PDB entry 3F73 | X-ray diffraction, 3.00 A resolution | chains A and C of the 3 polymer chains in the assembly

[Chain A]
Protein: Argonaute
From: Thermus thermophilus
Reference sequence: Q746M7 (Q746M7_THET2); numbering as in UniProt (aligned over 1-685)
Chain sequence (685 residues; each row starts with the number of its first residue):
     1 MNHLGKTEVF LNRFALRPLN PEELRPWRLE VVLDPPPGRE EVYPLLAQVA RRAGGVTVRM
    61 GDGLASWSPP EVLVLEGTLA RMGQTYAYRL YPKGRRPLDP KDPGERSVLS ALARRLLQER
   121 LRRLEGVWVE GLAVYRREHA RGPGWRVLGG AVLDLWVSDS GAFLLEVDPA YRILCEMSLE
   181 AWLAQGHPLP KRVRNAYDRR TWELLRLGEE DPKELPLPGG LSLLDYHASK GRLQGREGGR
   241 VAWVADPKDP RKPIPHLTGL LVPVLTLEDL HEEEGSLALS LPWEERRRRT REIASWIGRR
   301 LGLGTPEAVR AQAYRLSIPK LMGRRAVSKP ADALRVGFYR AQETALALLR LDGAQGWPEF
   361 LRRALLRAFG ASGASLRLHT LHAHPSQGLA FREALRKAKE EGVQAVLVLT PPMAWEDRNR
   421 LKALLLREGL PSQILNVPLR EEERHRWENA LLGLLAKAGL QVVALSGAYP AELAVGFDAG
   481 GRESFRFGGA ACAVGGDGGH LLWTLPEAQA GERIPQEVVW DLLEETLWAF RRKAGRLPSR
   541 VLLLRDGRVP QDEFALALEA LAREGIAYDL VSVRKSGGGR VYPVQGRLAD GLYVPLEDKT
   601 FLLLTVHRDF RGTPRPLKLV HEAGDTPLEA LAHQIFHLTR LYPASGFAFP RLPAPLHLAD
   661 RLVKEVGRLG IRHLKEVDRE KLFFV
Unresolved in the structure: 1-4, 497, 609-610
Ligand contacts:
  - Mg2+ (MG), molecule 1: Gln-433, Lys-457, Val-685
  - Mg2+ (MG), molecule 2: Asp-478, Asp-546, Arg-548, Asp-660
Curated features (UniProtKB/Swiss-Prot):
  - active site: Asp-478, Glu-512, Asp-546, Asp-660
  - binding site (Mn(2+)): Asp-478, Asp-546, Asp-660, Val-685
What the authors report for this chain:
  - Mg2+ coordination: Asp-478, Asp-546, Asp-660
  - catalytic residues: Asp-478, Asp-546, Asp-660
  - conformationally variable residues (side-chain flip): Arg-548

[Chain C]
Molecule: 21-nt DNA strand
Sequence (21 nucleotides; each row starts with the number of its first residue):
     1 TGAGGTAGTA GGTTGTATAG T
Unresolved in the structure: 13-17
Ligand contacts: Mg2+ (MG): DT1, DG2, DA3

[How chain A and chain C interact]
Pairs across the interface (75):
  Gln-48(A) / DA19(C)  hydrogen bond to the phosphate
  Arg-52(A) / DA19(C)  hydrogen bond to the base
  Arg-81(A) / DG20(C)  phosphate contact
  Met-82(A) / DA19(C)  phosphate contact
  Met-82(A) / DG20(C)  hydrogen bond to the phosphate
  Gly-83(A) / DG20(C)  phosphate contact
  Ala-170(A) / DG8(C)  phosphate contact
  Tyr-171(A) / DG8(C)  hydrogen bond to the phosphate
  Tyr-171(A) / DT9(C)  phosphate contact
  Arg-172(A) / DT9(C)  salt bridge to the phosphate
  Arg-172(A) / DA10(C)  salt bridge to the phosphate
  Ile-173(A) / DG8(C)  phosphate contact
  Ile-173(A) / DT9(C)  hydrogen bond to the phosphate
  Arg-192(A) / DG11(C)  salt bridge to the phosphate
  Arg-194(A) / DA10(C)  salt bridge to the phosphate
  Asn-195(A) / DT21(C)  hydrogen bond to the phosphate
  Tyr-197(A) / DT21(C)  hydrogen bond to the phosphate
  Arg-200(A) / DG20(C)  phosphate contact
  Thr-201(A) / DG11(C)  phosphate contact
  Trp-202(A) / DT21(C)  sugar contact
  Pro-218(A) / DT21(C)  base contact
  Tyr-226(A) / DG20(C)  sugar contact
  Tyr-226(A) / DT21(C)  hydrogen bond to the phosphate
  His-227(A) / DT21(C)  hydrogen bond to the phosphate
  Arg-232(A) / DT21(C)  salt bridge to the phosphate
  Lys-252(A) / DG20(C)  base contact
  Ile-254(A) / DG20(C)  base contact
  Ile-254(A) / DT21(C)  base contact
  Pro-255(A) / DT21(C)  sugar contact
  His-256(A) / DT21(C)  phosphate contact
  Val-264(A) / DT9(C)  phosphate contact
  Val-264(A) / DA10(C)  phosphate contact
  Leu-265(A) / DT9(C)  sugar contact
  Thr-266(A) / DT9(C)  base contact
  Leu-267(A) / DG8(C)  base contact
  Leu-279(A) / DA7(C)  sugar contact
  Ser-280(A) / DA7(C)  sugar contact
  Leu-281(A) / DA7(C)  hydrogen bond to the phosphate
  Arg-286(A) / DA7(C)  salt bridge to the phosphate
  Pro-412(A) / DT1(C)  base contact
  Met-413(A) / DT1(C)  hydrogen bond to the base
  Trp-415(A) / DT1(C)  hydrogen bond to the base
  Arg-418(A) / DT1(C)  salt bridge to the phosphate
  Lys-422(A) / DT1(C)  salt bridge to the phosphate
  Gln-433(A) / DT1(C)  hydrogen bond to the phosphate
  Gln-433(A) / DG2(C)  sugar contact
  Ile-434(A) / DT1(C)  hydrogen bond to the phosphate
  Ile-434(A) / DG2(C)  sugar contact
  Leu-435(A) / DG2(C)  phosphate contact
  Asn-436(A) / DT1(C)  base contact
  Asn-436(A) / DG2(C)  hydrogen bond to the phosphate
  His-445(A) / DG2(C)  base contact
  Arg-446(A) / DG2(C)  salt bridge to the phosphate
  Asn-449(A) / DG2(C)  hydrogen bond to the base
  Lys-457(A) / DT1(C)  salt bridge to the phosphate
  Arg-580(A) / DA7(C)  salt bridge to the phosphate
  Gly-612(A) / DT6(C)  phosphate contact
  Gly-612(A) / DA7(C)  phosphate contact
  Thr-613(A) / DT6(C)  sugar contact
  Thr-613(A) / DA7(C)  phosphate contact
  Pro-614(A) / DT6(C)  phosphate contact
  Arg-615(A) / DT6(C)  hydrogen bond to the phosphate
  Arg-615(A) / DA7(C)  salt bridge to the phosphate
  Tyr-642(A) / DG4(C)  phosphate contact
  Ala-644(A) / DA3(C)  sugar contact
  Phe-647(A) / DG2(C)  base contact
  Pro-650(A) / DG4(C)  phosphate contact
  Pro-650(A) / DG5(C)  phosphate contact
  Arg-651(A) / DG5(C)  hydrogen bond to the phosphate
  Arg-651(A) / DT6(C)  salt bridge to the phosphate
  His-657(A) / DG4(C)  salt bridge to the phosphate
  Arg-661(A) / DA3(C)  salt bridge to the phosphate
  Arg-661(A) / DG4(C)  salt bridge to the phosphate
  Val-685(A) / DT1(C)  phosphate contact
  Val-685(A) / DA3(C)  phosphate contact
Interface residues without a listed pair, chain A (68 interface residues in all): Ala-80, Asp-198, Leu-217, Leu-223, Ala-414, Ser-432, Ala-450, Val-606, Ala-648, Phe-649

[Overview]
Chain A and chain C form an interface of 68 and 14 residues respectively, with 18 hydrogen bonds and 16 salt
bridges. Polar contacts include Arg-52(A)/DA19(C), Met-413(A)/DT1(C) and Trp-415(A)/DT1(C). One Mg2+ molecule
is bound between chain A and chain C. From the paper: catalytic residues Asp-478(A), Asp-546(A) and
Asp-660(A); Mg2+ coordination by Asp-478(A), Asp-546(A) and Asp-660(A).
Here chain A is Argonaute (Thermus thermophilus) and chain C is a 21-nt DNA strand. Entry 3F73 (Alignment of
guide-target seed duplex within an argonaute silencing complex) was determined by X-ray diffraction.
